PDB entry 4Q5S | X-ray diffraction, 3.00 A resolution | chains D and F of the 9 polymer chains in the assembly

# Chain D
Protein: DNA-directed RNA polymerase subunit beta'
Organism: Thermus thermophilus
Notes: EC 2.7.7.6
UniProtKB: Q8RQE8 (RPOC_THET8); residue numbers follow UniProt; this construct covers 1-1524
Amino-acid sequence (1524 residues; row label = number of the first residue in the row):
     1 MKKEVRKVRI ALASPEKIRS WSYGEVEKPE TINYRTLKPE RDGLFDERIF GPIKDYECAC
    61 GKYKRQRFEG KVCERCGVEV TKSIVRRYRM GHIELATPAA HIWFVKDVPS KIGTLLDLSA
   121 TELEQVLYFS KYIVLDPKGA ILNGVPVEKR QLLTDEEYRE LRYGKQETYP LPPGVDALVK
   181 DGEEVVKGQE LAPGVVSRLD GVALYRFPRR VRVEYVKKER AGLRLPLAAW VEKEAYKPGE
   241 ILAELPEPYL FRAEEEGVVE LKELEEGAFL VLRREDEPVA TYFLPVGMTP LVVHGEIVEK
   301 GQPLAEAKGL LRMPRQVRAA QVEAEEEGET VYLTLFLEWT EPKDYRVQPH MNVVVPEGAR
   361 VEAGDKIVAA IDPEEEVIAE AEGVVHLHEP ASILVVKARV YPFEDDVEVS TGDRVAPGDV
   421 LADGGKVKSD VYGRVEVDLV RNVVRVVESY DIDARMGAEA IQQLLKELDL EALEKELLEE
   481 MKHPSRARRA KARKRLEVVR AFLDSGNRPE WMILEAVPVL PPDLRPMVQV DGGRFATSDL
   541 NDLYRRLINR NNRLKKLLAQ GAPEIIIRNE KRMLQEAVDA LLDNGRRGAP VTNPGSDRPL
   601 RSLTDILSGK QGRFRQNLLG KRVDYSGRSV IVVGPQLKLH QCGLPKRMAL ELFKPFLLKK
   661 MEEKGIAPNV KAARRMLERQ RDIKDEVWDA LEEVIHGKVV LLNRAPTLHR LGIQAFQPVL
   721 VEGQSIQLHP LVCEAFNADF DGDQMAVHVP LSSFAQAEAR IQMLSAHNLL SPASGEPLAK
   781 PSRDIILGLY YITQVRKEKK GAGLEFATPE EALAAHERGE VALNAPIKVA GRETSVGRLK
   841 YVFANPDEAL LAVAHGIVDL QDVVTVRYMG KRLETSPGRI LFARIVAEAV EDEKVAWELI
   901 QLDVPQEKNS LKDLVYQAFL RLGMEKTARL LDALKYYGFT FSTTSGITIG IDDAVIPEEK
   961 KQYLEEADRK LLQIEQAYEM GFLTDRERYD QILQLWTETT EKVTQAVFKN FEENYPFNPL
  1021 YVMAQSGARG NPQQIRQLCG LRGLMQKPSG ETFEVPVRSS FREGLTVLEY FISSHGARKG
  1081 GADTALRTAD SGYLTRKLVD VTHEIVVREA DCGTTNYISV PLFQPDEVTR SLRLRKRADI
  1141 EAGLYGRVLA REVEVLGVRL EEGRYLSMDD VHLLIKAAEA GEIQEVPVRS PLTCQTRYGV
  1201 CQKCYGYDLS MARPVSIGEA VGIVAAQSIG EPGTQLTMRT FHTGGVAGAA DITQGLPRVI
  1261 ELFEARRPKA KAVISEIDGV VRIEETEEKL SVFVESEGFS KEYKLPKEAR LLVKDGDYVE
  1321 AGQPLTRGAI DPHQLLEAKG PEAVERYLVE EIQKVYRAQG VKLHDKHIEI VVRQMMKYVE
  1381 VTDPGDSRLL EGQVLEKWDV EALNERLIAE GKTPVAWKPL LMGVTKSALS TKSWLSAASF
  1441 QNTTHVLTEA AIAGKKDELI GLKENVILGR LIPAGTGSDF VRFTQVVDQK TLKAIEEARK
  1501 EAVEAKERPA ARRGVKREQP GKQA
Unresolved in the structure: 1-3, 1239-1253, 1503-1524
Bound ions: Zn2+ site 1: Cys-58, Cys-60, Cys-73, Cys-76; Mg2+: Asp-739, Asp-741, Asp-743 (shared with 2 residues of chain I); Zn2+ site 2: Cys-1112, Cys-1194, Cys-1201, Cys-1204
What the authors report for this chain:
  - conformationally variable residues (order/disorder transition): Arg-1239 to Thr-1253
  - specificity-determining residues: Arg-704 (proposed by the authors, not directly observed)

# Chain F
Protein: RNA polymerase sigma factor SigA
Organism: Thermus thermophilus
UniProtKB: Q5SKW1 (Q5SKW1_THET8); residue numbers follow UniProt; this construct covers 1-423
Amino-acid sequence (423 residues; row label = number of the first residue in the row):
     1 MKKSKRKNAQ AQEAQETEVL VQEEAEELPE FPEGEPDPDL EDPDLTLEDD LLDLPEEGEG
    61 LDLEEEEEDL PIPKISTSDP VRQYLHEIGQ VPLLTLEEEV ELARKVEEGM EAIKKLSEIT
   121 GLDPDLIREV VRAKILGSAR VRHIPGLKET LDPKTVEEID QKLKSLPKEH KRYLHIAREG
   181 EAARQHLIEA NLRLVVSIAK KYTGRGLSFL DLIQEGNQGL IRAVEKFEYK RRFKFSTYAT
   241 WWIRQAINRA IADQARTIRI PVHMVETINK LSRTARQLQQ ELGREPTYEE IAEAMGPGWD
   301 AKRVEETLKI AQEPVSLETP IGDEKDSFYG DFIPDEHLPS PVDAATQSLL SEELEKALSK
   361 LSEREAMVLK LRKGLIDGRE HTLEEVGAFF GVTRERIRQI ENKALRKLKY HESRTRKLRD
   421 FLD
Unresolved in the structure: 1-77, 321-327, 423
What the authors report for this chain:
  - conformationally variable residues (order/disorder transition): Ile-321 to Ser-327

# Chain D / chain F interface
Residue-residue contacts (133):
  Glu-30(D) / Arg-259(F)  salt bridge
  Thr-31(D) / Thr-257(F)  hydrogen bond (side chain-backbone)
  Thr-31(D) / Ile-258(F)
  Ile-32(D) / Ile-258(F)  hydrophobic
  Tyr-34(D) / Ile-258(F)  hydrophobic
  Tyr-34(D) / Arg-259(F)
  Tyr-34(D) / Ile-260(F)  hydrophobic
  Tyr-34(D) / Pro-261(F)
  Tyr-34(D) / Met-264(F)
  Arg-35(D) / Met-264(F)
  Ile-53(D) / His-337(F)
  Lys-64(D) / Asp-377(F)
  Arg-65(D) / Gly-374(F)  hydrogen bond (side chain-backbone)
  Arg-65(D) / Leu-375(F)  hydrogen bond (side chain-backbone)
  Arg-65(D) / Gly-378(F)
  Arg-67(D) / Ile-376(F)
  Arg-67(D) / Asp-377(F)  salt bridge
  Ser-83(D) / His-337(F)  hydrogen bond
  Ile-84(D) / Leu-338(F)  hydrophobic
  Tyr-128(D) / Gln-83(F)
  Phe-129(D) / Gln-83(F)  hydrogen bond (backbone-side chain)
  Phe-129(D) / Glu-87(F)
  Ser-130(D) / Gln-83(F)
  Glu-156(D) / Gln-90(F)
  Arg-159(D) / Gln-90(F)  hydrogen bond
  Arg-206(D) / Glu-101(F)  salt bridge
  Phe-207(D) / Glu-97(F)
  Phe-207(D) / Glu-98(F)
  Phe-207(D) / Glu-101(F)
  Arg-209(D) / Glu-97(F)  salt bridge
  Pro-349(D) / Leu-96(F)  hydrophobic
  Pro-349(D) / Glu-97(F)
  His-350(D) / Val-100(F)
  His-350(D) / Arg-232(F)
  Asn-352(D) / Arg-104(F)
  Ile-371(D) / Lys-230(F)
  Ala-391(D) / Glu-97(F)
  Glu-404(D) / Lys-168(F)
  Asp-406(D) / Lys-171(F)  salt bridge
  Val-407(D) / Lys-171(F)
  Val-407(D) / His-175(F)
  Glu-408(D) / Lys-171(F)  salt bridge
  Ser-410(D) / Arg-178(F)
  Thr-411(D) / Ile-135(F)
  Thr-411(D) / Arg-178(F)  hydrogen bond (backbone-side chain)
  Asp-413(D) / Arg-178(F)  salt bridge
  Arg-434(D) / Ile-135(F)  hydrogen bond (side chain-backbone)
  Val-437(D) / His-175(F)
  Val-437(D) / Glu-179(F)
  Leu-439(D) / His-175(F)
  Pro-526(D) / Leu-317(F)
  Met-527(D) / Thr-257(F)
  Val-530(D) / Ile-333(F)  hydrophobic
  Arg-534(D) / Gln-312(F)
  Arg-534(D) / Glu-313(F)  hydrogen bond (side chain-backbone)
  Phe-535(D) / Pro-314(F)
  Phe-535(D) / Val-315(F)  hydrogen bond (backbone-backbone)
  Ala-536(D) / Val-315(F)
  Ala-536(D) / Leu-317(F)  hydrophobic
  Thr-537(D) / Val-315(F)  hydrogen bond (backbone-backbone)
  Thr-537(D) / Ser-316(F)
  Thr-537(D) / Leu-317(F)  hydrogen bond (backbone-backbone)
  Ser-538(D) / Leu-317(F)
  Ser-538(D) / Glu-318(F)  hydrogen bond
  Asp-539(D) / Ser-316(F)  hydrogen bond
  Asp-539(D) / Glu-318(F)  hydrogen bond (backbone-side chain)
  Asp-542(D) / Thr-257(F)  hydrogen bond
  Arg-545(D) / Gln-254(F)  hydrogen bond (side chain-backbone)
  Arg-545(D) / Arg-256(F)  hydrogen bond (side chain-backbone)
  Arg-545(D) / Thr-257(F)
  Asn-549(D) / Gln-254(F)  hydrogen bond
  Arg-550(D) / Ser-208(F)
  Arg-550(D) / Asp-211(F)  salt bridge
  Arg-553(D) / Asp-211(F)  salt bridge
  Arg-553(D) / Gln-214(F)
  Arg-553(D) / Glu-215(F)  salt bridge
  Arg-553(D) / Gln-218(F)
  Arg-553(D) / Gln-254(F)  hydrogen bond
  Lys-555(D) / Arg-142(F)  hydrogen bond (backbone-side chain)
  Lys-556(D) / Gln-218(F)
  Leu-557(D) / Gln-214(F)
  Leu-557(D) / Gln-218(F)
  Leu-557(D) / Ile-221(F)  hydrophobic
  Leu-558(D) / Arg-140(F)
  Leu-558(D) / Arg-142(F)
  Ala-559(D) / Glu-129(F)
  Ala-559(D) / Arg-142(F)
  Ala-559(D) / Ile-144(F)
  Gln-560(D) / Arg-132(F)  hydrogen bond (backbone-side chain)
  Gln-560(D) / Arg-184(F)  hydrogen bond (backbone-side chain)
  Gln-560(D) / Arg-222(F)
  Gly-561(D) / Arg-140(F)
  Gly-561(D) / Arg-184(F)  hydrogen bond (backbone-side chain)
  Ala-562(D) / Arg-140(F)  hydrogen bond (backbone-side chain)
  Ala-562(D) / Ile-221(F)  hydrophobic
  Pro-563(D) / Gln-185(F)
  Pro-563(D) / Ile-188(F)  hydrophobic
  Pro-563(D) / Glu-189(F)
  Glu-564(D) / Arg-140(F)  salt bridge
  Ile-565(D) / Tyr-84(F)  hydrophobic
  Ile-565(D) / Glu-87(F)
  Ile-565(D) / Ile-88(F)  hydrophobic
  Ile-565(D) / Val-91(F)  hydrophobic
  Ile-566(D) / Ile-188(F)  hydrophobic
  Ile-566(D) / Leu-192(F)  hydrophobic
  Ile-566(D) / Gln-214(F)  hydrogen bond (backbone-side chain)
  Ile-566(D) / Asn-217(F)
  Ile-567(D) / Arg-140(F)
  Arg-568(D) / Glu-87(F)  salt bridge
  Asn-569(D) / Tyr-84(F)
  Asn-569(D) / Gln-214(F)  hydrogen bond
  Glu-570(D) / Gln-214(F)  hydrogen bond
  Arg-572(D) / Pro-80(F)
  Arg-572(D) / Gln-83(F)  hydrogen bond
  Arg-572(D) / Tyr-84(F)
  Arg-572(D) / Glu-87(F)  salt bridge
  Met-573(D) / Leu-210(F)  hydrophobic
  Met-573(D) / Asp-211(F)
  Met-573(D) / Gln-214(F)
  Arg-587(D) / Ser-78(F)  hydrogen bond (side chain-backbone)
  Pro-594(D) / Gly-206(F)
  Arg-598(D) / Ser-316(F)  hydrogen bond
  Arg-598(D) / Glu-318(F)  hydrogen bond (side chain-backbone)
  Arg-598(D) / Pro-320(F)
  Arg-601(D) / Glu-318(F)
  Arg-601(D) / Phe-328(F)
  Gln-611(D) / Phe-328(F)
  Val-670(D) / Leu-349(F)  hydrophobic
  Lys-671(D) / Thr-346(F)
  Lys-671(D) / Asp-420(F)
  Arg-674(D) / Val-342(F)
  Arg-675(D) / Asp-420(F)  hydrogen bond (side chain-backbone)
  Arg-675(D) / Leu-422(F)
Other interface residues (no listed pair), chain D (83 interface residues in all): Glu-124, Asp-155, Asp-405, Val-409, Gly-412, Glu-576, Asn-669, Ala-672
Other interface residues (no listed pair), chain F (84 interface residues in all): Lys-134, Leu-136, Pro-145, Lys-164, Arg-172, Leu-174, Ile-176, Tyr-229, Ala-255, Ile-310, Tyr-329, Phe-421

# Summary
83 residues of chain D and 84 residues of chain F are in contact; the contacts include 33 hydrogen bonds and
13 salt bridges. Among the polar pairs are Glu-30(D)/Arg-259(F), Arg-67(D)/Asp-377(F) and
Arg-206(D)/Glu-101(F). Cys-58(D), Cys-60(D), Cys-73(D) and Cys-76(D) coordinate Zn2+ site 1. The paper reports
the specificity determinant Arg-704(D); conformational variability at Arg-1239(D) and Ile-321(F).
Chain D is DNA-directed RNA polymerase subunit beta' and chain F is RNA polymerase sigma factor SigA, both
from Thermus thermophilus; the structure, Thermus thermophilus RNA polymerase initially transcribing complex
containing 6-mer RNA, was determined by X-ray diffraction, deposited together with 4Q4Z.
